Entry 8J20 (electron microscopy, 3.20 A resolution); this record covers chains C and D of the 5 polymer chains in the assembly.

== Chain C ==
Name: Guanine nucleotide-binding protein G(i) subunit alpha-1
Source organism: Homo sapiens
Reference sequence: P63096 (GNAI1_HUMAN); numbering as in UniProt (aligned over 1-354)
Amino-acid sequence (354 residues; row label = number of the first residue in the row):
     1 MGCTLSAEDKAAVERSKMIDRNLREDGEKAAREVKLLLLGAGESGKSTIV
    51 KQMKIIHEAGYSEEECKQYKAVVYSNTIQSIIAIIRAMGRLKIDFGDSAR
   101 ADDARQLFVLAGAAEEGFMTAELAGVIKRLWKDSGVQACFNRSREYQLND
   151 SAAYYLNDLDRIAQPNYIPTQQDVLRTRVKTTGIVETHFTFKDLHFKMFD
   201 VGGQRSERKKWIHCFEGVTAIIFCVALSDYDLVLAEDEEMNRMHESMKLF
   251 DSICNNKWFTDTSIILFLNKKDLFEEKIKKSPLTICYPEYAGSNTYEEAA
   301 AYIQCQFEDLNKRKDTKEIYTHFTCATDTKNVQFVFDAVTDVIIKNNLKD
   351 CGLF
Unresolved in the structure: 1, 57-181, 235-239
Curated features (UniProtKB/Swiss-Prot):
  - region: Lys35 to Thr48 (G1 motif), Asp173 to Thr181 (G2 motif), Phe196 to Arg205 (G3 motif), Ile265 to Asp272 (G4 motif), Thr324 to Thr329 (G5 motif)
  - binding site (GTP): Glu43 to Thr48, Ser151, Leu175 to Thr181, Asp200 to Gln204, Asn269 to Asp272, Ala326
  - binding site (Mg(2+)): Ser47, Thr181
  - modified residue: Arg178 (ADP-ribosylarginine), Gln204 (Deamidated glutamine), Cys351 (ADP-ribosylcysteine)
  - lipidation: Gly2 (N-myristoyl glycine), Cys3 (S-palmitoyl cysteine)
Reported in the primary citation:
  - binding site for the ligand 9T4: Leu353

== Chain D ==
Name: Free fatty acid receptor 3
Source organism: Homo sapiens
Reference sequence: O14843 (FFAR3_HUMAN); residue numbers follow UniProt; this construct covers 1-314
Amino-acid sequence (314 residues; each row starts with the number of its first residue):
     1 MDTSPDQSFFPGNHWLVFSVYLFTFLVGLPLNLLALVIFVGKLRRRPVAV
    51 DVLLLNLTLSDLLLLLFLPFRMVEAASGMHWPLPFILCPLSGFLFFTTIY
   101 LTALFLAAVSIERFLSVAYPLWYKTRPRLGQAGLVSVACWLLASAHCSVV
   151 YVIEFSGDISHSQGTNGTCYLEFREDQLAILLPVRLEMAVVLFGVPLLIT
   201 SYCYSRLVWILGRGASHRRRRRVAGLVAATLLNFLVCFGPYNVSHVVGYI
   251 QGESPVWRSYVLLLSTLNSCVDPLVYYFSSSGFQADFHELLRRLCGLWGP
   301 WQQESSMELKEQKG
Unresolved in the structure: 1-12, 159-164, 293-314
Sequence notes: variant Ser4 (Gly in O14843), Ile38 (Val in O14843), Arg44 (Gln in O14843), Ser77 (Asn in O14843), Tyr119 (His in O14843), Val227 (Leu in O14843), Val256 (Ala in O14843); conflict Phe9 (Tyr in O14843), Pro11 (Ser in O14843), Leu16 (Phe in O14843), Phe23 (Leu in O14843), Leu59 (Ala in O14843), Leu94 (Ile in O14843), Glu175 (Lys in O14843), Gly194 (Val in O14843), Leu198 (Ile in O14843), Ala215 (Gly in O14843), Arg220 (Gln in O14843), Gln251 (Cys in O14843), Ser259 (Ile in O14843), Leu262 (Thr in O14843), Leu274 (Phe in O14843), Pro300 (Gln in O14843)
Cystine bridges: Cys88-Cys169
Ligand contacts:
  - 9T4 ((4R)-N-[2,5-bis(chloranyl)phenyl]-4-(furan-2-yl)-2-methyl-5-oxidanylidene-4,6,7,8-tetrahydro-1H-quinoline-3-carboxamide): Leu54, Leu106, Val109, Arg113, Pro196, Leu197, Thr200, Ser201, Tyr204, Leu226, Val227, Thr230, Leu231, Asn233, Phe234, Asp272, Val275, Tyr276, Ser279
  - pentanoic acid (LEA): Phe96, Tyr100, Cys147, Val150, Arg185, Met188, Tyr241, His245, Arg258
Curated features (UniProtKB/Swiss-Prot):
  - glycosylation: Asn166 (N-linked (GlcNAc...) asparagine)
Reported in the primary citation:
  - binding site for pentanoic acid: Phe96, Cys147, Val150, Arg185, Tyr241, His245, Arg258
  - allosteric site: Leu54, Leu106, Arg113, Tyr204, Thr230, Leu231, Val275
  - conformationally variable residues (side-chain flip): Tyr204, Thr230, Leu231, Phe238, Tyr276
  - mutagenesis - F96Y, M188L: decreased signaling in response to pentanoic acid
  - mutagenesis - F96Y, M188L: increased signaling in response to AA
  - mutagenesis - F96Y, M188L: decreased signaling in response to VA
  - mutagenesis - F96Y, M188L: decreased signaling in response to CA

== Interface between chain C and chain D ==
Pairs across the interface - 38 pairs, chain C then chain D:
  Glu28(C) - Pro127(D)
  Ala31(C) - Lys124(D)  hydrogen bond (backbone-side chain)
  Arg32(C) - Thr125(D)
  Leu194(C) - Leu121(D)  hydrophobic
  Lys314(C) - Arg218(D)
  Asp315(C) - Arg218(D)  hydrogen bond (backbone-side chain)
  Thr316(C) - Arg218(D)
  Lys317(C) - Arg218(D)
  Glu318(C) - Ser216(D)
  Glu318(C) - Arg218(D)  salt bridge
  Phe336(C) - Leu121(D)  hydrophobic
  Thr340(C) - Pro120(D)
  Asp341(C) - Arg219(D)  salt bridge
  Ile343(C) - Pro120(D)  hydrophobic
  Ile344(C) - Val117(D)
  Ile344(C) - Pro120(D)  hydrophobic
  Ile344(C) - Leu211(D)  hydrophobic
  Ile344(C) - Arg219(D)
  Lys345(C) - Arg218(D)
  Lys345(C) - Arg219(D)
  Asn347(C) - Ser116(D)
  Asn347(C) - Pro120(D)
  Asn347(C) - Tyr123(D)
  Leu348(C) - Val117(D)  hydrophobic
  Leu348(C) - Leu211(D)  hydrophobic
  Asp350(C) - Arg46(D)  salt bridge
  Asp350(C) - Val50(D)
  Cys351(C) - Val50(D)  hydrophobic
  Cys351(C) - Arg113(D)  hydrogen bond (backbone-side chain)
  Cys351(C) - Ser116(D)
  Cys351(C) - Tyr123(D)  hydrogen bond
  Gly352(C) - Arg113(D)
  Gly352(C) - Ser279(D)
  Gly352(C) - Ser280(D)
  Leu353(C) - Arg113(D)
  Leu353(C) - Val227(D)  hydrophobic
  Phe354(C) - Arg219(D)
  Phe354(C) - Ser279(D)  hydrogen bond (backbone-backbone)
Also at the interface, not in a pair above, chain C (23 interface residues in all): Lys349
Also at the interface, not in a pair above, chain D (24 interface residues in all): Tyr204, Leu207, Gly214, Arg222, Val223, Ser281

== Overview ==
23 residues of chain C and 24 residues of chain D are in contact; the contacts include 5 hydrogen bonds and 3
salt bridges. Polar contacts include Glu318(C)-Arg218(D), Asp341(C)-Arg219(D) and Asp350(C)-Arg46(D). The
paper reports a binding site for pentanoic acid at Phe96(D), Cys147(D) and Val150(D) among others; F96Y and
M188L of chain D reduce signaling in response to pentanoic acid.
Chain C is Guanine nucleotide-binding protein G(i) subunit alpha-1 and chain D is Free fatty acid receptor 3,
both from Homo sapiens; the structure, Cryo-EM structure of FFAR3 bound with valeric acid and AR420626, was
determined by electron microscopy (same publication as 8J21, 8J22 and 8J24).
